Entry 2WMO (X-ray diffraction, 2.20 A resolution); this record covers chains A and B.

Chain A:
Protein: Dedicator of cytokinesis protein 9
Source organism: Homo sapiens
Notes: fragment: dhr2 domain, residues 1605-1652, 1676-2053
UniProtKB: Q9BZ29 (DOCK9_HUMAN); the construct lacks a stretch of the UniProt sequence, so the offset changes along the chain: 1-48 = UniProt 1605-1652; 49-426 = UniProt 1676-2053
Chain sequence (428 residues; row label = number of the first residue in the row):
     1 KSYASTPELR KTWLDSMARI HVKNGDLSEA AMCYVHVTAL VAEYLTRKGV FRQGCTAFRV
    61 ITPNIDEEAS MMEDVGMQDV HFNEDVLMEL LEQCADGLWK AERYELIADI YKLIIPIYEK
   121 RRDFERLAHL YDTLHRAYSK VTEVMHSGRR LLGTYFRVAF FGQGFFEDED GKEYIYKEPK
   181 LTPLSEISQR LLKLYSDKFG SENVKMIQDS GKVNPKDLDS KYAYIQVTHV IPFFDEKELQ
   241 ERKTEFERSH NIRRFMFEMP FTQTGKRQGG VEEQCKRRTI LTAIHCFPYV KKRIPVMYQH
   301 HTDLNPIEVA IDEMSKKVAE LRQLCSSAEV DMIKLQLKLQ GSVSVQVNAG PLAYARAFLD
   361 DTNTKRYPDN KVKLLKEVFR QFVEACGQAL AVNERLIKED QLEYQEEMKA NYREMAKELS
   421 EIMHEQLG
Disordered / not traced: 1-4, 70-80, 346-348, 362-367, 428

Chain B:
Protein: Cell division control protein 42 homolog
Source organism: Homo sapiens
UniProtKB: P60953 (CDC42_HUMAN); residues 1-188 here = UniProt positions 1-188
Chain sequence (190 residues; each row starts with the number of its first residue; numbers below 1 keep their minus sign (Ser-1 is residue -1)):
    -1 SHMQTIKCVV VGDGAVGKTC LLISYTTNKF PSEYVPTVFD NYAVTVMIGG EPYTLGLFDT
    59 AGQEDYDRLR PLSYPQTDVF LVCFSVVSPS SFENVKEKWV PEITHHCPKT PFLLVGTQID
   119 LRDDPSTIEK LAKNKQKPIT PETAEKLARD LKAVKYVECS ALTQKGLKNV FDEAILAALE
   179 PPEPKKSRRC
Disordered / not traced: -1, 178-188
Ion coordination: Mg2+: Thr17 (together with GTP)
Ligand contacts: GTP (guanosine-5'-triphosphate): Asp11, Gly12, Ala13, Val14, Gly15, Lys16, Thr17, Cys18, Thr58, Ala59, Gly60, Gln61, Gln116, Asp118, Leu119, Ser158, Ala159, Leu160
Curated features (UniProtKB/Swiss-Prot):
  - motif: Tyr32 to Tyr40 (Effector region)
  - binding site (GTP): Gly10 to Thr17, Asp57 to Gln61, Thr115 to Asp118
  - modified residue: Tyr32 (Microbial infection: O-AMP-tyrosine), Thr35 (Microbial infection: O-AMP-threonine), Tyr64 (Phosphotyrosine), Cys188 (Cysteine methyl ester)
  - lipidation: Cys188 (S-geranylgeranyl cysteine)
  - glycosylation: Tyr32 (Microbial infection: O-linked (GlcNAc) tyrosine), Thr35 (Microbial infection: O-alpha-linked (GlcNAc) threonine)
  - natural variant: Tyr64 (Y64C: In TKS)
  - mutagenesis: Gly12 (G12V: Constitutively active. Interacts with PARD6 proteins. Does not inhibit filopodia formation. No effect on NR3C2 transcriptional activity), Thr17 (T17N: Constitutively inactive. Does not interact with PARD6 proteins. Inhibits filopodia formation. No effect on NR3C2 transcriptional activity), Tyr32 (Y32F: Abolishes AMPylation by Haemophilus IbpA), Gln61 (Q61L: Constitutively active. Interacts with PARD6 proteins)

Interface between chain A and chain B:
Residue-residue contacts (69):
  His146(A) with His0(B)
  Ser147(A) with Met1(B)
  Gly148(A) with Met1(B)
  Arg149(A) with His0(B), hydrogen bond (side chain-backbone); Met1(B); Pro50(B)
  Leu151(A) with Met45(B), hydrophobic
  Lys180(A) with Met45(B)
  Leu181(A) with Thr43(B); Met45(B), hydrophobic
  Pro183(A) with Asn26(B); Lys166(B)
  Leu184(A) with Asn26(B); Phe28(B), hydrophobic; Gln162(B)
  Ser185(A) with Gln162(B)
  Glu186(A) with Lys166(B)
  Gln208(A) with Phe28(B); Leu160(B); Thr161(B), hydrogen bond (side chain-backbone)
  Asp209(A) with Ser30(B), hydrogen bond; Glu31(B)
  Ser210(A) with Glu31(B), hydrogen bond
  His229(A) with Asn26(B)
  Glu258(A) with Lys27(B), hydrogen bond (backbone-side chain)
  Met259(A) with Glu31(B)
  Pro260(A) with Glu31(B); Tyr32(B); Val33(B)
  Arg267(A) with Ser30(B), hydrogen bond
  Gln268(A) with Pro29(B), hydrogen bond (side chain-backbone); Ser30(B); Tyr32(B); Pro34(B)
  Gln274(A) with Pro34(B)
  Glu313(A) with Thr35(B), hydrogen bond; Val36(B), hydrogen bond (side chain-backbone); Phe37(B)
  Met314(A) with Phe37(B), hydrophobic
  Lys317(A) with Phe37(B)
  Asp331(A) with Thr3(B), hydrogen bond
  Ile333(A) with Thr3(B); Phe56(B)
  Lys334(A) with Ala41(B)
  Leu337(A) with Asn39(B), hydrogen bond (backbone-side chain); Tyr40(B); Gly54(B); Leu55(B); Phe56(B), hydrophobic
  Gln340(A) with Asn39(B); Phe56(B); Ser71(B)
  Gly341(A) with Phe37(B); Asp38(B), hydrogen bond (backbone-backbone); Asn39(B)
  Ser342(A) with Phe37(B)
  Val345(A) with Val36(B)
  Gly350(A) with Val36(B)
  Pro351(A) with Val36(B); Phe37(B), hydrophobic
  Tyr354(A) with Val36(B)
  Asp400(A) with Pro73(B); Gln74(B), hydrogen bond
  Gln401(A) with Pro73(B); Gln74(B)
  Glu403(A) with Leu70(B)
  Tyr404(A) with Leu70(B)
  Glu407(A) with Leu67(B); Leu70(B)
Also at the interface, not in a pair above, chain A (46 interface residues in all): Gly269, Val271, Lys276, Gln336, Lys338, Phe382
Also at the interface, not in a pair above, chain B (38 interface residues in all): Lys5, Thr25, Val44, Asp57

In short:
46 residues of chain A face 38 of chain B across their interface, with 13 hydrogen bonds. Polar contacts
include Arg149(A)-His0(B), Gln208(A)-Thr161(B) and Asp209(A)-Ser30(B). Ligands of chain B: GTP. Curated
annotation (UniProt) lists 17 GTP-binding residues and 4 mutagenesis sites on chain B.
Chain A is Dedicator of cytokinesis protein 9 and chain B is Cell division control protein 42 homolog, both
from Homo sapiens; the structure, Structure of the complex between DOCK9 and Cdc42, was determined by X-ray
diffraction together with 2WM9 and 2WMN from the same study.
